Entry 4UX8 (electron microscopy, 24.00 A resolution (very low resolution: no residue pairs are listed; an interface is given only as per-side residue counts)); this record covers chains C and D of the 6 polymer chains in the assembly.

# Chain C
Molecule: Gdnf family receptor alpha-1
Source organism: Rattus norvegicus
UniProtKB: O35748 (O35748_RAT); the author numbering skips numbers that UniProt does not, so the offset changes along the chain: -18 to 125 = UniProt 1-144; 150-468 = UniProt 145-463
Amino-acid sequence (463 residues; each row starts with the number of its first residue; note: 24 numbers in that range are skipped by the numbering (no residue carries them; nothing is unmodelled there); numbers below 1 keep their minus sign (Met-18 is residue -18)):
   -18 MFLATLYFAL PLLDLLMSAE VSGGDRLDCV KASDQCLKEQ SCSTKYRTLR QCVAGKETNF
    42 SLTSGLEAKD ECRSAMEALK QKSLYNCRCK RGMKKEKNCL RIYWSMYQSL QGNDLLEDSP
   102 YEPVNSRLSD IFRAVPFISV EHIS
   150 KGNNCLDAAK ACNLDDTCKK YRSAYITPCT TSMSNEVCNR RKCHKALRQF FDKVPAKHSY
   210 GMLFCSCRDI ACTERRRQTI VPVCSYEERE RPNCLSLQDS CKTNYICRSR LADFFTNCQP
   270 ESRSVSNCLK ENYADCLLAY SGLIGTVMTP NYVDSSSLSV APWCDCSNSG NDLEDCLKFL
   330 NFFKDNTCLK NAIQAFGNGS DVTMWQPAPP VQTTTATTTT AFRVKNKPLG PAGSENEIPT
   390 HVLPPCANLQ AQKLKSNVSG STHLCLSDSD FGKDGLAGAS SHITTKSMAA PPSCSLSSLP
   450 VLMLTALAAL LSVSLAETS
Disordered / not traced: -18 to 5, 91-125, 349-468
Disulfide bonds: Cys17-Cys23, Cys154-Cys214, Cys161-Cys167, Cys178-Cys192, Cys187-Cys233, Cys216-Cys221, Cys243-Cys313, Cys250-Cys256, Cys267-Cys285, Cys277-Cys337, Cys315-Cys325

# Chain D
Molecule: Glial cell line-derived neurotrophic factor
Source organism: Homo sapiens
Notes: fragment: mature
UniProtKB: P39905 (GDNF_HUMAN); residues 1-134 here correspond to UniProt positions 78-211 (UniProt number = residue number + 77)
Amino-acid sequence (134 residues; each row starts with the number of its first residue):
     1 SPDKQMAVLP RRERNRQAAA ANPENSRGKG RRGQRGKNRG CVLTAIHLNV TDLGLGYETK
    61 EELIFRYCSG SCDAAETTYD KILKNLSRNR RLVSDKVGQA CCRPIAFDDD LSFLDDNLVY
   121 HILRKHSAKR CGCI
Disordered / not traced: 1-41
Disulfide bonds: Cys68-Cys131, Cys72-Cys133
Covalently attached groups: N-acetylglucosamine (NAG) linked to Asn49
UniProt features mapped onto this chain:
  - glycosylation (N-linked (GlcNAc...) asparagine): Asn49, Asn85

# Chain C / chain D interface
At this resolution (24 A) residue pairs are not listed: 19 residues of chain C and 15 of chain D lie at the interface.

# Summary
19 residues of chain C face 15 of chain D across their interface. N-acetylglucosamine is covalently linked to
Asn49(D).
Chain C is Gdnf family receptor alpha-1 (Rattus norvegicus) and chain D is Glial cell line-derived
neurotrophic factor (Homo sapiens); the structure, RET recognition of GDNF-GFRalpha1 ligand by a composite
binding site promotes membrane-proximal self-association, was determined by electron microscopy.
